Entry 3P3O (X-ray diffraction, 1.54 A resolution); this record covers chain A.

[Chain A]
Name: Cytochrome P450
From: Streptomyces Thioluteus
UniProtKB: Q70KH6 (Q70KH6_9ACTO); residues 1-406 here = UniProt positions 1-406
Amino-acid sequence (416 residues; numbered -9 to 406; the number before each row is that of its first residue; numbers below 1 keep their minus sign (Ile-9 is residue -9)):
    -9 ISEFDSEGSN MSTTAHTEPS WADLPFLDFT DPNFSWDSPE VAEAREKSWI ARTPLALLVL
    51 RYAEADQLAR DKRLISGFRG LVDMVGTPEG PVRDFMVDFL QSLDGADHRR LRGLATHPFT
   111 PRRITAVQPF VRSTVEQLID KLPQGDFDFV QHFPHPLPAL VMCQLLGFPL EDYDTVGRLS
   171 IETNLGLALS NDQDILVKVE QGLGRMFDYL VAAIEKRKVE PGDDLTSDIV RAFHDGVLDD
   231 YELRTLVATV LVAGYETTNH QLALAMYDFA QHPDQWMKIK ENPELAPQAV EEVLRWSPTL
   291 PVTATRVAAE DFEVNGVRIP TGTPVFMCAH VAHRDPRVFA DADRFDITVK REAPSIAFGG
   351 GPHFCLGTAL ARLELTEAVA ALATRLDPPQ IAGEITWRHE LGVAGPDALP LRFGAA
Differences from the reference sequence: expression tag (-9 to 0)
Curated features (UniProtKB/Swiss-Prot):
  - binding site (heme b): His98, Arg102, Arg296, Gly350, His353, Cys355
  - mutagenesis: Phe89 (F89W: Hydroxylation at C-7 is still observed at reasonable rates, but formation of the tetrahydrofuran ring is almost completely lost ...), Gln91 (Q91L: Loss of activity), Leu175 (L175W: Decreases the catalytic activity for both hydroxylation at C-7 and formation of the tetrahydrofuran ring), Leu179 (L179W: Decreases the catalytic activity for both hydroxylation at C-7 and formation of the tetrahydrofuran ring), Thr239 (T239A: Shows low hydroxylation at C-7, but formation of the tetrahydrofuran ring is lost; T239F: Shows low hydroxylation at C-7, but formation of the tetrahydrofuran ring is lost ...), Leu290 (L290A: Decreases the catalytic activity for both hydroxylation at C-7 and formation of the tetrahydrofuran ring), Phe316 (F316A: Decreases the catalytic activity for both hydroxylation at C-7 and formation of the tetrahydrofuran ring)
Metal / ion sites: heme Fe near Cys355 (its only coordinating residue here)
Small-molecule neighbours: heme (HEM): Leu90, Gln91, His98, Arg102, Phe109, Met152, Leu155, Thr239, Val240, Ala243, Gly244, Thr247, Thr248, Gln251, Leu284, Thr289, Leu290, Thr293, Ala294, Thr295, Arg296, Ala347, Phe348, Gly349, Gly350, Pro352, His353, Phe354, Cys355, Leu356, Gly357, Leu360, Ala361, Glu364, Leu365

[Summary]
Bound to chain A: heme. Curated annotation (UniProt) lists 6 heme b-binding residues and 7 mutagenesis sites.
Chain A is Cytochrome P450 (Streptomyces Thioluteus); the structure, Crystal Structure of the Cytochrome P450
Monooxygenase AurH (ntermII) from Streptomyces Thioluteus, was determined by X-ray diffraction (same
publication as 3P3L, 3P3X and 3P3Z).
